Entry 5GIN (X-ray diffraction, 3.31 A resolution); this record covers chains A and G of the 10 polymer chains in the assembly.

[Chain A]
Molecule: C/D box methylation guide ribonucleoprotein complex aNOP56 subunit
From: Sulfolobus solfataricus
UniProt: A0A0E3MJI1 (A0A0E3MJI1_SULSF); residues 4-380 here correspond to UniProt positions 3-379 (UniProt number = residue number - 1)
Amino-acid sequence (388 residues; each row starts with the number of its first residue):
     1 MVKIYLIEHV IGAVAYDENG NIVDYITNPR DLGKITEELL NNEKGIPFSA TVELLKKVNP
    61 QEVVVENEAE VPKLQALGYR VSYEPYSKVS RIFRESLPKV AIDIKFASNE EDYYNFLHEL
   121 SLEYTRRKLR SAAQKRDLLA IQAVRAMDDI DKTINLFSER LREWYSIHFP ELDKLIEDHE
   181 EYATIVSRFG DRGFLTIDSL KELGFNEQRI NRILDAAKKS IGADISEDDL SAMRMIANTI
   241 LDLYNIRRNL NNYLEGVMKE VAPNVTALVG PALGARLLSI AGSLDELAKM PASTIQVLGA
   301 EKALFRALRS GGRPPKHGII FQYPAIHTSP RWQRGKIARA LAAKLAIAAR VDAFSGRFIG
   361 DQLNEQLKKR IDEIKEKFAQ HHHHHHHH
Unresolved in the structure: 1-2, 378-388
Construct notes: initiating methionine (1); expression tag (2-3, 381-388)

[Chain G]
Molecule: C/d RNA
Sequence (40 nucleotides; each row starts with the number of its first residue):
     1 GGGAGUCUUG UGAUGAAACA CUCAUGGUCU GAAGACUCCC
Unresolved in the structure: 36-40

[Chain A / chain G interface]
Residue-residue contacts (20):
  Arg145(A) - C23(G)  phosphate contact
  Arg145(A) - A24(G)  salt bridge to the phosphate
  Glu286(A) - G26(G)  phosphate contact
  Ser293(A) - C29(G)  hydrogen bond to the phosphate
  Ser293(A) - U30(G)  phosphate contact
  Ser293(A) - G31(G)  base contact
  Thr294(A) - U28(G)  hydrogen bond to the sugar
  Thr294(A) - C29(G)  hydrogen bond to the phosphate
  Gln296(A) - C29(G)  hydrogen bond to the base
  Glu301(A) - U28(G)  base contact
  Leu304(A) - U28(G)  sugar contact
  Leu304(A) - C29(G)  sugar contact
  Phe305(A) - G27(G)  base contact
  Phe305(A) - U28(G)  sugar contact
  Leu308(A) - U28(G)  sugar contact
  Leu308(A) - C29(G)  sugar contact
  Pro314(A) - C29(G)  base contact
  Arg339(A) - U30(G)  base contact
  Arg339(A) - G31(G)  base contact
  Lys377(A) - A35(G)  sugar contact
Other interface residues (no listed pair), chain A (16 interface residues in all): Lys152, Pro291, Val297, Leu298
Other interface residues (no listed pair), chain G (11 interface residues in all): U22, G34

[Overview]
16 residues of chain A and 11 residues of chain G are in contact; the contacts include 4 hydrogen bonds and 1
salt bridge. Polar pairs include Gln296(A)-C29(G), Thr294(A)-U28(G) and Ser293(A)-C29(G).
Chain A is C/D box methylation guide ribonucleoprotein complex aNOP56 subunit (Sulfolobus solfataricus) and
chain G is C/d RNA; the structure, Crystal structure of box C/D RNP with 12 nt guide regions and 9 nt
substrates, was determined by X-ray diffraction (same publication as 5GIO and 5GIP).
